Entry 8V8Q (X-ray diffraction, 1.85 A resolution); this record covers chains A and C of the 3 polymer chains in the assembly.

# Chain A
Molecule: HLA class I histocompatibility antigen, B alpha chain
Source organism: Homo sapiens
Notes: fragment: extracellular domain
Reference sequence: P01889 (HLAB_HUMAN); residues 1-275 here correspond to UniProt positions 25-299 (UniProt number = residue number + 24)
Chain sequence (276 residues; numbered 0 to 275; the number before each row is that of its first residue; numbering starts at 0):
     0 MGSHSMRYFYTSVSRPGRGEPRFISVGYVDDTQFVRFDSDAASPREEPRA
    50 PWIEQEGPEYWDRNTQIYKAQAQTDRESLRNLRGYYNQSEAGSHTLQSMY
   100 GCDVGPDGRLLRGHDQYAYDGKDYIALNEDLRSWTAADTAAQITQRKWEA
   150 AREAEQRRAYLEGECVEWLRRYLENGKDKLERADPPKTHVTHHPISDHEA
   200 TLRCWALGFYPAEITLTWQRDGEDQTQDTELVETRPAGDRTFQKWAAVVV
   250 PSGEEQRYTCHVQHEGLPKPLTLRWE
Disordered / not traced: 0
Sequence notes: initiating methionine (0)
Disulfides: Cys101-Cys164, Cys203-Cys259
Residues lining bound ligands: bicarbonate ion (BCT): Pro235, Ala236, Gly237, Asp238, Arg239, Thr240, Phe241
UniProt features mapped onto this chain:
  - region: Glu275 (Connecting peptide)
  - motif: Ser77 to Gly83 (Bw6 motif)
  - binding site (a peptide antigen): Asn63, Tyr84, Thr143, Lys146, Glu152, Tyr159, Tyr171
  - glycosylation: Asn86 (N-linked (GlcNAc...) asparagine)

# Chain C
Molecule: Nucleoprotein
Reference sequence: K9N4V7 (NCAP_MERS1); residues 1-9 here correspond to UniProt positions 95-103 (UniProt number = residue number + 94)
Chain sequence (9 residues; numbered 1 to 9; the number before each row is that of its first residue):
     1 SPRWYFYYT
Sequence notes: engineered mutation Ser1 (Ala95 in K9N4V7)

# Interface between chain A and chain C
Residue-residue contacts - 43 pairs, chain A then chain C:
  Tyr7(A) - Ser1(C)  hydrogen bond (side chain-backbone)
  Tyr7(A) - Pro2(C)
  Tyr9(A) - Pro2(C)
  Tyr59(A) - Ser1(C)
  Arg62(A) - Ser1(C)
  Arg62(A) - Trp4(C)
  Asn63(A) - Ser1(C)  hydrogen bond
  Asn63(A) - Pro2(C)
  Ile66(A) - Pro2(C)
  Ile66(A) - Arg3(C)
  Ile66(A) - Phe6(C)
  Tyr67(A) - Pro2(C)
  Ala69(A) - Phe6(C)  hydrophobic
  Gln70(A) - Phe6(C)
  Thr73(A) - Phe6(C)
  Thr73(A) - Tyr7(C)
  Thr73(A) - Tyr8(C)
  Glu76(A) - Tyr8(C)
  Ser77(A) - Tyr7(C)
  Ser77(A) - Tyr8(C)
  Ser77(A) - Thr9(C)  hydrogen bond (side chain-backbone)
  Asn80(A) - Thr9(C)  hydrogen bond (side chain-backbone)
  Leu81(A) - Thr9(C)
  Tyr84(A) - Thr9(C)  hydrogen bond (side chain-backbone)
  Tyr99(A) - Pro2(C)
  Tyr99(A) - Arg3(C)  hydrogen bond (side chain-backbone)
  Asp114(A) - Arg3(C)  salt bridge
  Tyr116(A) - Arg3(C)
  Thr143(A) - Thr9(C)  hydrogen bond (side chain-backbone)
  Lys146(A) - Tyr8(C)  hydrogen bond (side chain-backbone)
  Lys146(A) - Thr9(C)  hydrogen bond (side chain-backbone)
  Trp147(A) - Tyr8(C)  hydrogen bond (side chain-backbone)
  Trp147(A) - Thr9(C)
  Glu152(A) - Tyr7(C)
  Gln155(A) - Tyr5(C)
  Gln155(A) - Tyr7(C)  hydrogen bond
  Arg156(A) - Arg3(C)
  Arg156(A) - Tyr7(C)
  Tyr159(A) - Arg3(C)
  Tyr159(A) - Tyr5(C)  hydrophobic
  Glu163(A) - Trp4(C)  hydrogen bond
  Trp167(A) - Ser1(C)
  Tyr171(A) - Ser1(C)  hydrogen bond (side chain-backbone)
Interface residues without a listed pair, chain A (31 interface residues in all): Met5, Glu45, Tyr123

# Summary
31 residues of chain A and 9 residues of chain C are in contact; the contacts include 13 hydrogen bonds and 1
salt bridge. Among the polar pairs are Asp114(A)-Arg3(C), Tyr7(A)-Ser1(C) and Asn63(A)-Ser1(C). Bound to chain
A: bicarbonate ion.
Chain A is HLA class I histocompatibility antigen, B alpha chain (Homo sapiens) and chain C is Nucleoprotein;
the structure, HUMAN LEUKOCYTE ANTIGEN B*07:02 IN COMPLEX WITH MERS-COV EPITOPE N95-103 (A95S mutant), was
determined by X-ray diffraction.
